Entry 4ZH1 (X-ray diffraction, 2.24 A resolution); this record covers chains A and E.

Chain A:
Molecule: Complement C3
Source organism: Homo sapiens
UniProt: P01024 (CO3_HUMAN); residues 3-310 here correspond to UniProt positions 996-1303 (UniProt number = residue number + 993)
Chain sequence (317 residues; row label = number of the first residue in the row; numbers below 1 keep their minus sign (Gly-6 is residue -6)):
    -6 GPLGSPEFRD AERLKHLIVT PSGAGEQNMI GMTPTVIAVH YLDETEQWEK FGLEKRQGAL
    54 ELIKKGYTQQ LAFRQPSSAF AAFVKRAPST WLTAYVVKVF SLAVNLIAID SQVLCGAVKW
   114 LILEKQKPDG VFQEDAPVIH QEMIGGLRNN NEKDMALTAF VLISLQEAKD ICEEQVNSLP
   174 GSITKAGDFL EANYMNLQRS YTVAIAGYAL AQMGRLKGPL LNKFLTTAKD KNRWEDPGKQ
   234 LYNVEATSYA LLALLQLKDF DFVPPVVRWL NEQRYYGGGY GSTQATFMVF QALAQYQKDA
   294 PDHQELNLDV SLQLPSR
Unresolved in the structure: -6 to 1, 295-310
Disulfide bonds: Cys108-Cys165
Differences from the reference sequence: expression tag (-6 to 2); conflict Ala17 (Cys1010 in P01024)
Curated features (UniProtKB/Swiss-Prot):
  - site: Arg310 (Cleavage)

Chain E:
Molecule: Complement factor H
Source organism: Homo sapiens
UniProt: P08603 (CFAH_HUMAN); residues 1107-1231 here = UniProt positions 1107-1231
Chain sequence (129 residues; each row starts with the number of its first residue):
  1103 EAEFGKCGPP PPIDNGDITS FPLSVYAPAS SVEYQCQNLY QLEGNKRITC RNGQWSEPPK
  1163 CLHPCVISRE IMENYNIALR WTAKQKLYSR TGESVEFVCK RGYRLSSRSH TLRTTCWDGK
  1223 LEYPTCAKR
Unresolved in the structure: 1103-1106, 1185-1187
Disulfide bonds: Cys1109-Cys1152, Cys1138-Cys1163, Cys1167-Cys1218, Cys1201-Cys1228
Differences from the reference sequence: expression tag (1103-1106)
Curated features (UniProtKB/Swiss-Prot):
  - natural variant: Asp1119 (D1119G: In CFHD), Val1134 (V1134G: In AHUS1), Tyr1142 (Y1142D: In AHUS1), Gln1143 (Q1143E: Confirmed at protein level), Trp1157 (W1157R: In AHUS1), Cys1163 (C1163W: In AHUS1), Ile1169 (I1169L: In AHUS1), Trp1183 (W1183C: In AHUS1; W1183L: In AHUS1; W1183R: In AHUS1), Thr1184 (T1184R: In CFHD), Leu1189 (L1189R: In AHUS1), Ser1191 (S1191L: In AHUS1), Gly1194 (G1194D: In AHUS1), 7 further natural variant entries in UniProt
  - mutagenesis: Arg1182 (R1182A: About 50% loss of C3b binding), Lys1186 (K1186A: About 20% loss of C3b binding), Lys1188 (K1188A: About 50% loss of C3b binding)

Interface between chain A and chain E:
Contacting residue pairs - 29 pairs, chain A then chain E:
  Gln105(A) with Phe1123(E)
  Gly109(A) with Phe1123(E)
  Lys112(A) with Ile1120(E), hydrogen bond (side chain-backbone); Thr1121(E); Ser1122(E), hydrogen bond (side chain-backbone)
  Ile115(A) with Gln1139(E), hydrogen bond (backbone-side chain)
  Leu116(A) with Gln1137(E); Gln1139(E); Asn1140(E), hydrogen bond (backbone-backbone)
  Glu117(A) with Gln1137(E), hydrogen bond; Asn1140(E)
  Gln119(A) with Gln1139(E), hydrogen bond; Asn1140(E)
  Lys120(A) with Asn1140(E), hydrogen bond; Tyr1190(E)
  Pro121(A) with Tyr1142(E); Pro1166(E), hydrophobic; Tyr1190(E), hydrophobic
  Asp122(A) with Tyr1190(E), hydrogen bond
  Glu167(A) with Pro1124(E)
  Gln168(A) with Phe1123(E); Pro1124(E)
  Val169(A) with Asp1119(E)
  Asn170(A) with Asp1119(E), hydrogen bond (backbone-side chain)
  Ser171(A) with Gly1118(E); Asp1119(E), hydrogen bond
  Lys178(A) with Asn1117(E), hydrogen bond; Gln1139(E), hydrogen bond; Tyr1142(E), hydrogen bond
Interface residues without a listed pair, chain A (18 interface residues in all): Cys108, Ser175
Interface residues without a listed pair, chain E (17 interface residues in all): Pro1114, Cys1138, Leu1141

Overview:
The interface between chain A and chain E involves 18 residues on one side and 17 on the other, with 13
hydrogen bonds. Polar pairs include Lys112(A)-Ile1120(E), Lys112(A)-Ser1122(E) and Ile115(A)-Gln1139(E). From
UniProt: 3 mutagenesis sites on chain E.
Chain A is Complement C3 and chain E is Complement factor H, both from Homo sapiens; the structure, Complement
factor H in complex with the GM1 glycan, was determined by X-ray diffraction.
